PDB entry 7SRR | electron microscopy, 2.90 A resolution | chains B and C of the 5 polymer chains in the assembly

# Chain B
Name: G protein subunit q (Gi2-mini-Gq chimera)
Organism: Homo sapiens
Sequence (246 residues; each row starts with the number of its first residue):
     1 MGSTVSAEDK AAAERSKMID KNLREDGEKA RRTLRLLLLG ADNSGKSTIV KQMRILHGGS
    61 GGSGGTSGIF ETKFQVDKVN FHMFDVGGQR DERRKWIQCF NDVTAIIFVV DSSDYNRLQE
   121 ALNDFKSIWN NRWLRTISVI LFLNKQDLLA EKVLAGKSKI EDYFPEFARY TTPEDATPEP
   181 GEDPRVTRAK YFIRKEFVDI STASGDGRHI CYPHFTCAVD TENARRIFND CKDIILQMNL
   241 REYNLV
Unresolved in the structure: 1-4, 53-67, 88-89

# Chain C
Name: Guanine nucleotide-binding protein G(I)/G(S)/G(T) subunit beta-1
Organism: Homo sapiens
UniProtKB: P62873 (GBB1_HUMAN); residue numbers follow UniProt; this construct covers 1-340
Sequence (340 residues; row label = number of the first residue in the row):
     1 MSELDQLRQE AEQLKNQIRD ARKACADATL SQITNNIDPV GRIQMRTRRT LRGHLAKIYA
    61 MHWGTDSRLL VSASQDGKLI IWDSYTTNKV HAIPLRSSWV MTCAYAPSGN YVACGGLDNI
   121 CSIYNLKTRE GNVRVSRELA GHTGYLSCCR FLDDNQIVTS SGDTTCALWD IETGQQTTTF
   181 TGHTGDVMSL SLAPDTRLFV SGACDASAKL WDVREGMCRQ TFTGHESDIN AICFFPNGNA
   241 FATGSDDATC RLFDLRADQE LMTYSHDNII CGITSVSFSK SGRLLLAGYD DFNCNVWDAL
   301 KADRAGVLAG HDNRVSCLGV TDDGMAVATG SWDSFLKIWN
Unresolved in the structure: 1-2
Curated features (UniProtKB/Swiss-Prot):
  - modified residue: Ser2 (N-acetylserine), His266 (Phosphohistidine)
  - natural variant: Leu30 (L30F: In MRD42; uncertain significance), Arg52 (R52G: In MRD42), Gly64 (G64V: In MRD42), Asp76 (D76E: In MRD42; D76G: In MRD42), Gly77 (G77S: In MRD42), Lys78 (K78R: In MRD42), Ile80 (I80N: In MRD42; I80T: In MRD42), His91 (H91R: In MRD42; uncertain significance), Ala92 (A92T: In MRD42), Pro94 (P94S: In MRD42), Leu95 (L95P: In MRD42), Arg96 (R96L: In MRD42), 5 further natural variant entries in UniProt

# Chain B / chain C interface
Pairs across the interface (25; chain B residue first):
  Ala13(B) with Asn88(C)
  Arg15(B) with Val90(C), hydrogen bond (side chain-backbone); His91(C)
  Ser16(B) with Asn88(C); Lys89(C)
  Ile19(B) with Lys89(C)
  Asp20(B) with Lys89(C), salt bridge
  Leu23(B) with Leu55(C); Lys78(C); Ile80(C), hydrophobic
  Asp26(B) with Lys78(C), salt bridge
  Gly27(B) with Leu55(C)
  Gly68(B) with Asn119(C)
  Ile69(B) with Leu117(C)
  Phe84(B) with Trp99(C)
  Lys95(B) with Tyr145(C); Met188(C); Cys204(C); Asp228(C), salt bridge; Asn230(C), hydrogen bond
  Cys99(B) with Tyr59(C); Met101(C), hydrophobic
  Phe100(B) with Trp99(C), hydrophobic
  Asn101(B) with Lys57(C), hydrogen bond; Trp332(C)
Also at the interface, not in a pair above, chain B (19 interface residues in all): Ala12, Trp96, Gln98, Trp133
Also at the interface, not in a pair above, chain C (25 interface residues in all): Gly53, Gln75, Ala92, Asp186, Asp290, Arg314

# Overview
19 residues of chain B and 25 residues of chain C are in contact; the contacts include 3 hydrogen bonds and 3
salt bridges. Among the polar pairs are Asp20(B)-Lys89(C), Asp26(B)-Lys78(C) and Lys95(B)-Asp228(C).
Chain B is G protein subunit q (Gi2-mini-Gq chimera) and chain C is Guanine nucleotide-binding protein
G(I)/G(S)/G(T) subunit beta-1, both from Homo sapiens; the structure, 5-HT2B receptor bound to LSD in complex
with heterotrimeric mini-Gq protein obtained by cryo-electron microscopy (cryoEM), was determined by electron
microscopy, deposited together with 7SRQ and 7SRS.
